PDB entry 7APR | X-ray diffraction, 3.10 A resolution | chains C and D of the 4 polymer chains in the assembly

== Chain C (and D) ==
Name: YpdA family putative bacillithiol disulfide reductase Bdr
Organism: Staphylococcus aureus (strain COL)
Notes: chain D of this document is another copy of the same molecule, construct and numbering; everything in this record applies to it too
UniProt: A0A0H2WWS2 (A0A0H2WWS2_STAAC); numbering as in UniProt (aligned over 1-328)
Chain sequence (328 residues; each row starts with the number of its first residue):
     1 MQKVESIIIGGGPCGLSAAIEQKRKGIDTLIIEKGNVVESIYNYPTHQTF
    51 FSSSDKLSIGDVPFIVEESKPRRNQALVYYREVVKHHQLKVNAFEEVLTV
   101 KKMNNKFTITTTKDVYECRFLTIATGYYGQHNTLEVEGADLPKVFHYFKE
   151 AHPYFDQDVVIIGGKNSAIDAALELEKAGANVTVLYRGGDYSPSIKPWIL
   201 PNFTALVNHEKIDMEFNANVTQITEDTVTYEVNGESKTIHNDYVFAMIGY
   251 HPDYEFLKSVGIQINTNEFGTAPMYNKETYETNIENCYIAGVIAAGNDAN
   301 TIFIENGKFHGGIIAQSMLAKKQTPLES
Disordered / not traced: 324-328
Residues lining bound ligands:
  - FAD (flavin-adenine dinucleotide): Ile9, Gly10, Gly11, Gly12, Pro13, Cys14, Gly15, Ile32, Glu33, Lys34, Gly35, Asn36, Glu39, Ser40, Tyr44, Pro45, Gln48, Phe50, Phe51, Ser52, Leu57, Glu95, Glu96, Val97, Ala124, Thr125, Gly126, Tyr127, Tyr128, Ala290, Gly291, Val292, Phe303, Ile304, Glu305
  - NADP (NAP; NADP nicotinamide-adenine-dinucleotide phosphate): Gln48, Thr49, Phe51, Tyr127, Tyr128, Thr133, Leu134, Ile162, Gly163, Gly164, Lys165, Asn166, Ser167, Asp170, Tyr186, Arg187, Ser192, Ile199, Met247, Ile248, Gly249, Tyr250, Ala299
Reported in the primary citation:
  - conformationally variable residues (loop rearrangement): Ala295 to Thr301
  - binding site for NADP: Tyr128
  - mutagenesis - G10A: abolished catalytic activity on BSSB
  - mutagenesis - G10A: abolished binding to flavin-adenine dinucleotide

== Interface between chain C and chain D ==
Pairs across the interface - 42 pairs, chain C then chain D:
  Asn36(C) with Pro153(D), hydrogen bond (side chain-backbone); Phe155(D), hydrogen bond (side chain-backbone)
  Val37(C) with His152(D), hydrogen bond (backbone-side chain); Phe155(D), hydrophobic
  Val38(C) with His152(D)
  Tyr42(C) with Glu150(D); His152(D); Pro153(D)
  Thr46(C) with Thr46(D)
  His47(C) with Asn74(D)
  Arg73(C) with Glu150(D), salt bridge
  Asn74(C) with His47(D)
  Leu77(C) with His152(D)
  Arg81(C) with His152(D), hydrogen bond; Phe155(D); Lys177(D), hydrogen bond (side chain-backbone); Ala178(D)
  Val84(C) with Phe155(D), hydrophobic
  Ala93(C) with Gln157(D)
  Phe94(C) with Pro153(D); Gln157(D); Tyr243(D)
  Glu150(C) with Tyr42(D); Arg73(D), salt bridge
  His152(C) with Val37(D), hydrogen bond (side chain-backbone); Val38(D); Tyr42(D); Leu77(D); Arg81(D), hydrogen bond
  Pro153(C) with Asn36(D), hydrogen bond (backbone-side chain); Tyr42(D); Phe94(D)
  Phe155(C) with Asn36(D), hydrogen bond (backbone-side chain); Val37(D), hydrophobic; Arg81(D); Lys85(D)
  Gln157(C) with Ala93(D); Phe94(D)
  Lys177(C) with Arg81(D), hydrogen bond (backbone-side chain)
  Ala178(C) with Arg81(D), hydrogen bond (backbone-side chain)
  Gly179(C) with Lys85(D)
  Tyr243(C) with Phe94(D)
Interface residues without a listed pair, chain C (24 interface residues in all): Lys85, Tyr154
Interface residues without a listed pair, chain D (24 interface residues in all): Val84, Tyr154, Gly179

== Overview ==
The chain C/chain D interface involves 24 residues from each chain, with 11 hydrogen bonds and 2 salt bridges.
Polar pairs include Arg73(C)-Glu150(D), Asn36(C)-Pro153(D) and Asn36(C)-Phe155(D). Bound to chain C:
flavin-adenine dinucleotide and NADP. From the paper: a binding site for NADP at Tyr128(C); G10A of chain C
abolishes catalytic activity on BSSB.
Chain C and chain D are both YpdA family putative bacillithiol disulfide reductase Bdr (Staphylococcus aureus
(strain COL)); the structure, Bacillithiol Disulfide Reductase Bdr (YpdA) from Staphylococcus aureus, was
determined by X-ray diffraction, deposited together with 7A76 and 7A7B.
